PDB entry 6NUT | electron microscopy, 3.10 A resolution | chains A and D

Chain A:
Protein: Nucleoprotein
Source organism: Zaire ebolavirus (strain Mayinga-76)
UniProtKB: P18272 (NCAP_EBOZM); numbering as in UniProt (aligned over 1-450)
Sequence (450 residues; numbered 1 to 450; the number before each row is that of its first residue):
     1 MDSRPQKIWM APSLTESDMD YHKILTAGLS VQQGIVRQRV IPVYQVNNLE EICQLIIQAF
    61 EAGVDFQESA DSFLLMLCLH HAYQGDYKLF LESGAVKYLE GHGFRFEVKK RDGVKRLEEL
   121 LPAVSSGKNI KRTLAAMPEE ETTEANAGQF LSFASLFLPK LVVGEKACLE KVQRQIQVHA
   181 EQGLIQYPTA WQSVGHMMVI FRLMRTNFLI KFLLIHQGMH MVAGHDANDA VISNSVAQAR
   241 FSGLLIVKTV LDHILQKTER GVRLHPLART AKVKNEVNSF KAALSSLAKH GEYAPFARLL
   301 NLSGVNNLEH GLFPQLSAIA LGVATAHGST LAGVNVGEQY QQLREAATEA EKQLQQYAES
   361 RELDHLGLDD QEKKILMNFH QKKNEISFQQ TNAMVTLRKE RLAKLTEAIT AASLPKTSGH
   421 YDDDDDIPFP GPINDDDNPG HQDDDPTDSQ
Not modelled in the structure: 1-19, 123-126, 138-141, 407-450
Curated features (UniProtKB/Swiss-Prot):
  - region: Met1 to Leu25 (Oligomerization, N-terminal arm)
  - natural variant: Ser72 (S72G: In strain: Isolate mouse-adapted)
  - mutagenesis: Tyr21 (Y21A: More than 90% loss of oligomerization; when associated with A-21), His22 (H22A: More than 90% loss of oligomerization; when associated with A-22)
What the authors report for this chain:
  - binding site for the 6-nt RNA strand (chain D): Lys160, Arg174, Val178, Leu245, Arg298, His310, Leu331, Val334, Arg401

Chain D:
Molecule: 6-nt RNA strand
Source organism: Homo sapiens
Sequence (6 nucleotides; row label = number of the first residue in the row):
  1001 AAAAAA

Chain A / chain D interface:
Residue-residue contacts (31):
  Lys160(A) - A1003(D)  salt bridge to the phosphate
  Lys160(A) - A1004(D)  salt bridge to the phosphate
  Val162(A) - A1001(D)  hydrogen bond to the sugar
  Val163(A) - A1001(D)  sugar contact
  Val163(A) - A1002(D)  phosphate contact
  Val163(A) - A1003(D)  phosphate contact
  Lys171(A) - A1005(D)  base contact
  Val178(A) - A1006(D)  base contact
  Glu181(A) - A1006(D)  base contact
  Gln182(A) - A1006(D)  base contact
  Gln238(A) - A1005(D)  hydrogen bond to the base
  Gly243(A) - A1001(D)  phosphate contact
  Gly243(A) - A1002(D)  phosphate contact
  Leu244(A) - A1002(D)  phosphate contact
  Leu245(A) - A1002(D)  hydrogen bond to the phosphate
  Lys248(A) - A1003(D)  base contact
  Arg298(A) - A1001(D)  sugar contact
  Glu309(A) - A1001(D)  phosphate contact
  His310(A) - A1001(D)  hydrogen bond to the phosphate
  His310(A) - A1002(D)  salt bridge to the phosphate
  Thr330(A) - A1003(D)  hydrogen bond to the sugar
  Thr330(A) - A1004(D)  sugar contact
  Leu331(A) - A1003(D)  base contact
  Gly333(A) - A1003(D)  sugar contact
  Val334(A) - A1003(D)  hydrogen bond to the sugar
  Asn335(A) - A1002(D)  hydrogen bond to the sugar
  Val336(A) - A1002(D)  base contact
  Gly337(A) - A1002(D)  base contact
  Met394(A) - A1003(D)  sugar contact
  Arg401(A) - A1003(D)  hydrogen bond to the phosphate
  Arg401(A) - A1004(D)  salt bridge to the phosphate
Interface residues without a listed pair, chain A (26 interface residues in all): Pro159, Arg174

In short:
26 residues of chain A and 6 residues of chain D are in contact, with 8 hydrogen bonds and 4 salt bridges.
Among the polar pairs are Gln238(A)-A1005(D), Val162(A)-A1001(D) and Thr330(A)-A1003(D). From the paper: a
binding site for the 6-nt RNA strand (chain D) at Lys160(A), Arg174(A) and Val178(A) among others.
Chain A is Nucleoprotein (Zaire ebolavirus (strain Mayinga-76)) and chain D is a 6-nt RNA strand (Homo
sapiens); the structure, Ebola virus nucleoprotein - RNA complex, was determined by electron microscopy.
